Entry 4Z74 (X-ray diffraction, 2.55 A resolution); this record covers chains A and D of the 6 polymer chains in the assembly.

Chain A (and D):
Name: Inorganic pyrophosphatase
Organism: Mycobacterium tuberculosis (strain ATCC 25618 / H37Rv)
Notes: EC 3.6.1.1; chain D of this document is another copy of the same molecule, construct and numbering; everything in this record applies to it too
UniProtKB: P9WI55 (IPYR_MYCTU); residues 1-162 here = UniProt positions 1-162
Sequence (171 residues; numbered -8 to 162; the number before each row is that of its first residue; numbers below 1 keep their minus sign (Met-8 is residue -8)):
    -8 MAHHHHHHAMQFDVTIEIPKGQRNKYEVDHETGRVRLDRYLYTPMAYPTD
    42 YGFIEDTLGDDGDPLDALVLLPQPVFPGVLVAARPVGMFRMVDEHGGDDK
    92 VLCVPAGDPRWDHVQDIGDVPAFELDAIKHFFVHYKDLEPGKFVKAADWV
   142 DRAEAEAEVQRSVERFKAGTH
Disordered / not traced: -8 to -1, 160-162
Sequence notes: initiating methionine (-8); expression tag (-7 to 0)
Ion coordination: Ca2+ site 1: Glu8, Asp57; Ca2+ site 2: Asp57, Asp89; Ca2+ site 3: Asp89 (together with pyrophosphate); Ca2+ site 4: Lys127, Asp128, Glu130, Lys133
Small-molecule neighbours: pyrophosphate (POP): Lys16, Asp29, Arg30, Tyr42, Asp57, Asp84, Glu85, Asp89, Lys91, Tyr126, Lys127
Swiss-Prot annotation at these positions:
  - active site: Asp89 (Proton acceptor)
  - binding site (Mg(2+)): Glu8, Asp52, Asp57, Asp84, Asp89
  - binding site (substrate): Lys16, Arg30, Tyr42, Tyr126
  - mutagenesis: His21 (H21K: 4-fold decrease in catalytic activity with Mg(2+) as cofactor. 3-fold increase in catalytic activity with Zn(2+) as cofactor. Shifts the pH for optimal activity to 8.5), Asp54 (D54N: 3-fold decrease in catalytic activity, and 2-fold decrease in substrate affinity), Asp57 (D57N: Loss of catalytic activity), His86 (H86A: Nearly no effect on catalytic activity with Mg(2+) as cofactor. 10-fold increase in catalytic activity with Zn(2+) as cofactor), Asp89 (D89N: Loss of catalytic activity)

How chain A and chain D interact:
Contacting residue pairs (27; chain A residue first):
  Tyr33(A) - Ala118(D)
  Thr34(A) - His121(D)
  Pro35(A) - Met36(D)
  Pro35(A) - Ala37(D)  hydrogen bond (backbone-backbone)
  Pro35(A) - Ala118(D)
  Pro35(A) - His121(D)
  Pro35(A) - Phe122(D)  hydrophobic
  Met36(A) - Pro35(D)
  Met36(A) - Met36(D)  hydrophobic
  Ala37(A) - Pro35(D)  hydrogen bond (backbone-backbone)
  Pro39(A) - Pro35(D)  hydrophobic
  Asp117(A) - Leu129(D)
  Ala118(A) - Pro35(D)
  Ala118(A) - Leu129(D)
  His121(A) - Thr34(D)
  His121(A) - Pro35(D)
  His121(A) - His125(D)
  His121(A) - Asp128(D)  salt bridge
  Phe122(A) - Pro35(D)  hydrophobic
  His125(A) - His121(D)
  His125(A) - His125(D)
  His125(A) - Asp128(D)  salt bridge
  Asp128(A) - His121(D)  salt bridge
  Asp128(A) - His125(D)  salt bridge
  Leu129(A) - Asp117(D)
  Leu129(A) - Ala118(D)
  Leu129(A) - His121(D)
Interface residues without a listed pair, chain A (15 interface residues in all): Arg14, Phe114
Interface residues without a listed pair, chain D (13 interface residues in all): Tyr33, Pro39

In short:
15 residues of chain A and 13 residues of chain D are in contact; the contacts include 2 hydrogen bonds and 4
salt bridges. Among the polar pairs are His121(A)-Asp128(D), His125(A)-Asp128(D) and Pro35(A)-Ala37(D). Chain
A binds pyrophosphate.
Chain A and chain D are both Inorganic pyrophosphatase (Mycobacterium tuberculosis (strain ATCC 25618 /
H37Rv)); the structure, Crystal structure of inorganic pyrophosphatase from Mycobacterium tuberculosis in
complex with inorganic pyrophosphate, was determined by X-ray diffraction, deposited together with 4Z70, 4Z71,
4Z72 and 4Z73.
